7SOM - chains AH and K of the 200 polymer chains in the assembly; structure by electron microscopy, 3.70 A resolution.

== Chain AH ==
Molecule: Tubulin alpha
From: Chlamydomonas reinhardtii
UniProtKB: P09204 (TBA1_CHLRE); numbering as in UniProt (aligned over 1-451)
Chain sequence (451 residues; each row starts with the number of its first residue):
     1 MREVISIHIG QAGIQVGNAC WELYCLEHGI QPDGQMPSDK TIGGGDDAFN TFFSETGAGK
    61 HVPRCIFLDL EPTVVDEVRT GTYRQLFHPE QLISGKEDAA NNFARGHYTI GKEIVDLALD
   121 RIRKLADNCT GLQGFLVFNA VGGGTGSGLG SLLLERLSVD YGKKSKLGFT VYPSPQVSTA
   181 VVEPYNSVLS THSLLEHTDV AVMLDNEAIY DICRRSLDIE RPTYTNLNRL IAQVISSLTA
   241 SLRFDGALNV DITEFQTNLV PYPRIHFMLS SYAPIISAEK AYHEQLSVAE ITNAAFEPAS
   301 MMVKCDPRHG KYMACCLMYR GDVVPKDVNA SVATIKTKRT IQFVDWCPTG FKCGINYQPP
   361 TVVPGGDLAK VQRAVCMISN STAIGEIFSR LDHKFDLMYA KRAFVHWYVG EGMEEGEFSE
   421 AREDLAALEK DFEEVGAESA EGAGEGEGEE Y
Unresolved in the structure: 38-46, 440-451
Bound ions: Mg2+: Glu71 (together with GTP)
UniProt features mapped onto this chain:
  - active site: Glu254
  - binding site (GTP): Gln11, Glu71, Gly144, Thr145, Thr179, Asn206, Asn228
  - binding site (Mg(2+)): Glu71
  - site: Tyr451 (Involved in polymerization)
  - modified residue: Lys40 (N6-acetyllysine)

== Chain K ==
Molecule: FAP213
From: Chlamydomonas reinhardtii
UniProtKB: A0A2K3DUG8; residues 1-976 here = UniProt positions 1-976
Chain sequence (976 residues; numbered 1 to 976; the number before each row is that of its first residue):
     1 MVGPSEPAGL PPKAKLKAYK VLGDVGEFQE RLAATLPPPK APEPPNVFNI SDTSEFPPDV
    61 WFAATISPDN GVAVIASYRE LCKARALYQS QLTNIHTARR QYGMGGSMGP GAGAPLPLPP
   121 AQQAAAENRT IAETMRVAAD TRKLGKFEQQ QAKWDEVSST LAYRVGRAPT ELAMQRGPAW
   181 RTRAELTELL YRAQPRDARG SNPDEVWTAS LRDAWERILP LGSIFSGLAI KIRDRPGELP
   241 ATRAARVGRP LDPLLAPLGG GGTTLSPATL GHPAAAAAHA QHVATLAANG VMLGATTNKP
   301 PLGRSLSARG RAWEDSEMLK QRVAEYGTRL RALAPHDPDF GALVVAGEAL ESQLEALAGA
   361 PITLAEVESH VRGHAPEAFE AYKAVKDEME AQLRAALEAE EAQRAAQEAA AAAAAPQPGP
   421 HVAFSSPFVS LACHVGEKAH GSVTLVSRGT AAVNWSWRRV PAPQHAHAAT ELSQPPCFAA
   481 SLQSGVLLPG QSLTVAVTFE AAAAGTYREA WELVTRPPLQ GSEGPCLTLR LRGAAEVRDE
   541 SGTGRGALEE ALAEKEKRAK VAAALERVLR DVRMPRRPQP HESVEELAAG DAWDRVNGCA
   601 AGAVGGPYAW PPLFHSPGVQ SELAEVYREA EAALAAALKP SVDEDPKKKK KETSARKGKK
   661 GDEPPPPPPK YPPSWTEPAP AGAGCSLAVL DELLTELAAA APAAAAPLAV RAEEAKARAR
   721 VPPNNRKVLR RAMRVLVGKM VDAVEEKFNV IRTDLEAKSA AEAAAAAAAA AAAAGEDGDD
   781 ADGEASAISV GAVKEKDKEK EKDGKEKKGG AKEKPGAKGG AGKDKKGGSA SHTDDGAAPE
   841 PGAGLPNVEH LQPVFHDKAT TAAKAAIKAA LNTLLDEVHR HKVAAGDALE ANIRSLDSRI
   901 EAAQADAQAN QEPAAAEAAA AAGLALFAPA AGGVPAPGPG PAARARSAEL EQLYWERLCV
   961 LRTWTGLGIP TRADVR
Unresolved in the structure: 1-57, 101-127, 350-388, 626-678, 757-850, 911-947, 974-976

== How chain AH and chain K interact ==
Contacting residue pairs - 68 pairs, chain AH then chain K:
  Met1(AH) - Pro220(K)
  Met1(AH) - Leu221(K)  hydrophobic
  Arg123(AH) - Asp197(K)
  Arg123(AH) - Ala198(K)  hydrogen bond (side chain-backbone)
  Arg123(AH) - Arg199(K)  hydrogen bond (side chain-backbone)
  Asp127(AH) - Gly200(K)
  Asp127(AH) - Ser201(K)  hydrogen bond (side chain-backbone)
  Asp127(AH) - Asn202(K)  hydrogen bond (backbone-side chain)
  Thr130(AH) - Leu219(K)
  Leu152(AH) - Met318(K)  hydrophobic
  Glu155(AH) - Met318(K)
  Arg156(AH) - Met318(K)  hydrogen bond
  Ser158(AH) - Arg183(K)
  Ser158(AH) - Trp313(K)
  Val159(AH) - Leu190(K)
  Val159(AH) - Leu319(K)  hydrophobic
  Asp160(AH) - Gln194(K)
  Asp160(AH) - Arg322(K)  salt bridge
  Gly162(AH) - Thr187(K)
  Lys163(AH) - Glu188(K)
  His192(AH) - Leu306(K)
  His192(AH) - Arg311(K)  hydrogen bond (side chain-backbone)
  Glu196(AH) - Arg183(K)  hydrogen bond (backbone-side chain)
  Glu196(AH) - Leu306(K)
  Glu196(AH) - Arg311(K)
  Glu196(AH) - Ala312(K)
  His197(AH) - Arg183(K)
  His197(AH) - Trp313(K)
  Tyr262(AH) - Ala173(K)
  Tyr262(AH) - Met174(K)  hydrophobic
  Pro263(AH) - Arg176(K)
  Pro263(AH) - Trp180(K)  hydrophobic
  Arg264(AH) - Arg176(K)
  Arg264(AH) - Leu306(K)
  Asp396(AH) - Thr297(K)
  Tyr399(AH) - Gly294(K)
  Ala400(AH) - Gly294(K)
  Ala400(AH) - Ala295(K)
  Ala400(AH) - Thr297(K)
  Arg402(AH) - Met292(K)
  Arg402(AH) - Gly294(K)  hydrogen bond (side chain-backbone)
  Glu417(AH) - Arg311(K)  salt bridge
  Ser419(AH) - Leu293(K)
  Glu420(AH) - His279(K)  salt bridge
  Glu420(AH) - Arg309(K)  hydrogen bond (backbone-side chain)
  Glu420(AH) - Arg311(K)  hydrogen bond (backbone-side chain)
  Ala421(AH) - Arg311(K)
  Arg422(AH) - Pro301(K)
  Glu423(AH) - Leu302(K)
  Glu423(AH) - Gly303(K)
  Glu423(AH) - Arg304(K)  hydrogen bond (side chain-backbone)
  Glu423(AH) - Arg309(K)  salt bridge
  Asp424(AH) - Leu306(K)
  Asp424(AH) - Arg309(K)  salt bridge
  Asp424(AH) - Arg311(K)  salt bridge
  Ala427(AH) - Arg167(K)
  Ala427(AH) - Arg304(K)
  Lys430(AH) - Val165(K)
  Lys430(AH) - Gly166(K)  hydrogen bond (side chain-backbone)
  Lys430(AH) - Arg167(K)
  Asp431(AH) - Arg167(K)
  Asp431(AH) - Ala173(K)
  Asp431(AH) - Arg176(K)  salt bridge
  Glu433(AH) - Val165(K)
  Glu434(AH) - Leu161(K)
  Glu434(AH) - Val165(K)
  Glu434(AH) - Leu172(K)
  Glu434(AH) - Ala173(K)
Interface residues without a listed pair, chain AH (39 interface residues in all): Asn128, Asp199, Leu397, Ala426, Ala437
Interface residues without a listed pair, chain K (44 interface residues in all): Val283, Ser305, Ser316

== In short ==
The interface between chain AH and chain K involves 39 residues on one side and 44 on the other, with 12
hydrogen bonds and 7 salt bridges. Among the polar pairs are Asp160(AH)-Arg322(K), Glu417(AH)-Arg311(K) and
Glu420(AH)-His279(K).
Chain AH is Tubulin alpha and chain K is FAP213, both from Chlamydomonas reinhardtii; the structure, Ciliary
C2 central pair apparatus isolated from Chlamydomonas reinhardtii, was determined by electron microscopy.
